Entry 8YC0 (electron microscopy, 4.12 A resolution (low resolution: residue-level contacts below are approximate; hydrogen-bond / salt-bridge calls are withheld)); this record covers chains d and m of the 8 polymer chains in the assembly.

== Chain d ==
Protein: T-cell surface glycoprotein CD3 delta chain
Source organism: Homo sapiens
Reference sequence: P04234 (CD3D_HUMAN); residues 1-171 here = UniProt positions 1-171
Chain sequence (171 residues; each row starts with the number of its first residue):
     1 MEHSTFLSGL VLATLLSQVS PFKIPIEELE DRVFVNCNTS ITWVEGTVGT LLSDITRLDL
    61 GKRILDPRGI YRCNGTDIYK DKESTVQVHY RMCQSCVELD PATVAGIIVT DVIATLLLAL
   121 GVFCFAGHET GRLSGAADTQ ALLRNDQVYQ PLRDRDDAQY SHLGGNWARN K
Unresolved in the structure: 1-21, 127-171
Disulfides: Cys37-Cys73, Cys93-Cys96
Swiss-Prot annotation at these positions:
  - modified residue (Phosphotyrosine): Tyr149, Tyr160
  - glycosylation (N-linked (GlcNAc...) asparagine): Asn38, Asn74

== Chain m ==
Protein: T cell receptor delta variable 2, T cell receptor delta constant
Source organism: Homo sapiens
Reference sequence: chimeric construct of A0JD36, B7Z8K6: residues 18-113 from A0JD36 (TRDV2_HUMAN) positions 20-115 (UniProt number = residue number + 2); residues 138-290 from B7Z8K6 positions 1-153 (UniProt number = residue number - 137)
Chain sequence (310 residues; row label = number of the first residue in the row; numbers below 1 keep their minus sign (Met-19 is residue -19)):
   -19 MDMRVPAQLL GLLLLWLSGA RCMDYKDDDD KGGSETGAIE LVPEHQTVPV SIGVPATLRC
    41 SMKGEAIGNY YINWYRKTQG NTMTFIYREK DIYGPGFKDN FQGDIDIAKN LAVLKILAPS
   101 ERDEGSYYCA CDTLGMGGEY TDKLIFGKGT RVTVEPRSQP HTKPSVFVMK NGTNVACLVK
   161 EFYPKDIRIN LVSSKKITEF DPAIVISPSG KYNAVKLGKY EDSNSVTCSV QHDNKTVHST
   221 DFEVKTDSTD HVKPKETENT KQPSKSCHKP KAIVHTEKVN MMSLTVLGLR MLFAKTVAVN
   281 FLLTAKLFFL
Unresolved in the structure: -19 to 255, 290
Differences from the reference sequence: initiating methionine (-19); expression tag (-18 to 17); linker (114-137)
Swiss-Prot annotation at these positions:
  - glycosylation (N-linked (GlcNAc...) asparagine): Asn151, Asn214

== How chain d and chain m interact ==
Contacting residue pairs (23):
  Cys93(d) - Glu257(m)
  Gln94(d) - Thr256(m)
  Gln94(d) - Asn260(m)
  Ser95(d) - Asn260(m)
  Cys96(d) - Glu257(m)
  Cys96(d) - Asn260(m)
  Val97(d) - Asn260(m)
  Val97(d) - Met261(m)
  Glu98(d) - Glu257(m)
  Glu98(d) - Met261(m)
  Leu99(d) - Met261(m)
  Asp100(d) - Met261(m)
  Ile107(d) - Gly268(m)
  Thr110(d) - Leu272(m)
  Asp111(d) - Leu272(m)
  Asp111(d) - Lys275(m)
  Ala114(d) - Lys275(m)
  Leu117(d) - Val279(m)
  Leu118(d) - Val279(m)
  Gly121(d) - Leu282(m)
  Cys124(d) - Lys286(m)
  Phe125(d) - Leu282(m)
  Phe125(d) - Lys286(m)
Other interface residues (no listed pair), chain d (20 interface residues in all): Thr103, Thr115, Val122
Other interface residues (no listed pair), chain m (13 interface residues in all): Lys258, Thr265, Leu269

== Summary ==
The interface between chain d and chain m involves 20 residues on one side and 13 on the other.
Here chain d is T-cell surface glycoprotein CD3 delta chain and chain m is T cell receptor delta variable 2, T
cell receptor delta constant, both from Homo sapiens. Entry 8YC0 (T cell receptor V delta2 V gamma9 in GDN)
was determined by electron microscopy, deposited together with 8JBV, 8JC0, 8JCB, 8WXE, 8WY0 and 8WYI.
